7X8W - chains H and L of the 3 polymer chains in the assembly; structure by electron microscopy, 3.10 A resolution.

# Chain H
Molecule: Ab354 heavy chain
From: Homo sapiens
Sequence (264 residues; row label = number of the first residue in the row; numbers below 1 keep their minus sign (Met-25 is residue -25)):
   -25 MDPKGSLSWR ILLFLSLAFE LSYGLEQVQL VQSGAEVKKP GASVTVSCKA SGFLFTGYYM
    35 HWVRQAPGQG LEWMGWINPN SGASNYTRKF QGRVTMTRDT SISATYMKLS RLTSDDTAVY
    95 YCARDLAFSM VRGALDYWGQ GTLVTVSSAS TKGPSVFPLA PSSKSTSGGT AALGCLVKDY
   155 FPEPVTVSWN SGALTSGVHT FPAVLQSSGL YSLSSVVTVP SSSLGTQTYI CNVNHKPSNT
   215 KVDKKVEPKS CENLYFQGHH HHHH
Not modelled in the structure: -25 to 0, 125-238
Cystine bridges: Cys22-Cys96
Glycans and other covalent adducts: glycan linked to Asn59
From the paper describing this entry:
  - post-translational modification sites: Asn59

# Chain L
Molecule: Ab354 light chain
From: Homo sapiens
Sequence (242 residues; each row starts with the number of its first residue; numbers below 1 keep their minus sign (Met-25 is residue -25)):
   -25 MDPKGSLSWR ILLFLSLAFE LSYGLEQLVL TQPPSASGSP GQSVTISCTG TSSDVGGYNY
    35 VSWYQHHPGK APKLMIYEVS KRPSGVPDRF SGSKSGNTAS LTVSGLQAED EADYYCNSYA
    95 GNNNWVFGTG TKVTVLGQPK ANPTVTLFPP SSEELQANKA TLVCLISDFY PGAVTVAWKA
   155 DSSPVKAGVE TTTPSKQSNN KYAASSYLSL TPEQWKSHRS YSCQVTHEGS TVEKTVAPTE
   215 CS
Not modelled in the structure: -25 to 0, 114-216
Cystine bridges: Cys22-Cys90

# How chain H and chain L interact
Residue-residue contacts (27; chain H residue first):
  Val37(H) with Phe101(L), hydrophobic
  Gln39(H) with His40(L), hydrogen bond
  Gly44(H) with Tyr89(L)
  Leu45(H) with Tyr89(L); Phe101(L), hydrophobic
  Trp47(H) with Asn98(L); Trp99(L); Phe101(L)
  Tyr60(H) with Asn98(L), hydrogen bond (backbone-side chain)
  Thr61(H) with Asn98(L)
  Tyr95(H) with Ala45(L), hydrophobic
  Leu100(H) with Tyr51(L), hydrophobic
  Val105(H) with Trp99(L), hydrophobic
  Arg106(H) with Tyr34(L); Trp99(L), hydrogen bond (backbone-side chain)
  Gly107(H) with Ser36(L); Tyr38(L), hydrogen bond (backbone-side chain); Trp99(L)
  Ala108(H) with Tyr38(L); Tyr51(L), hydrophobic
  Leu109(H) with Tyr38(L), hydrogen bond (backbone-side chain); Leu48(L)
  Asp110(H) with Leu48(L)
  Trp112(H) with Tyr38(L), hydrophobic; Ala45(L), hydrophobic; Pro46(L)
  Gly113(H) with Ala45(L)
Interface residues without a listed pair, chain H (19 interface residues in all): Glu46, Asn59
Interface residues without a listed pair, chain L (15 interface residues in all): Lys44, Asn91, Asn97

# Summary
19 residues of chain H face 15 of chain L across their interface; the contacts include 5 hydrogen bonds. Polar
contacts include Gln39(H)-His40(L), Tyr60(H)-Asn98(L) and Arg106(H)-Trp99(L). From the paper: a modification
site at Asn59(H).
Chain H is Ab354 heavy chain and chain L is Ab354 light chain, both from Homo sapiens; the structure, The
SARS-CoV-2 receptor binding domain bound with the Fab fragment of a human neutralizing antibody Ab354, was
determined by electron microscopy, deposited together with 7X8Y, 7X8Z, 7X90, 7X91 and 7X92.
